Entry 7JR1 (X-ray diffraction, 2.05 A resolution); this record covers chains A and G.

# Chain A
Name: Cationic trypsin
Organism: Bos taurus
Notes: EC 3.4.21.4
UniProtKB: P00760 (TRY1_BOVIN); the construct lacks a stretch of the UniProt sequence and is renumbered around it, so the offset changes along the chain: 16-34 = UniProt 24-42; 37-67 = UniProt 43-73; 69-125 = UniProt 74-130; 127-130 = UniProt 131-134; 6 more segments
Amino-acid sequence (223 residues; row label = number of the first residue in the row; note: 10 numbers in that range are skipped by the numbering (no residue carries them; nothing is unmodelled there)):
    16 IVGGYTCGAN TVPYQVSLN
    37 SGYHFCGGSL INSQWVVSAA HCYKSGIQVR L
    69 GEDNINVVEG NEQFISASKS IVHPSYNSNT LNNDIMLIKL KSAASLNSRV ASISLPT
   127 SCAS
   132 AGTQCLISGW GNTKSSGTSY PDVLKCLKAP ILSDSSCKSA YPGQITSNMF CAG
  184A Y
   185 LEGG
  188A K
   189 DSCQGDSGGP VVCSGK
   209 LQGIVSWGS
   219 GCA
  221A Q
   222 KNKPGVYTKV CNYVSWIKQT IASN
Disulfides: Cys22-Cys157, Cys42-Cys58, Cys128-Cys232, Cys136-Cys201, Cys168-Cys182, Cys191-Cys220
Curated features (UniProtKB/Swiss-Prot):
  - active site (Charge relay system): His57, Asp102, Ser195
  - binding site (Ca(2+)): Glu70, Asn72, Val75, Glu80
  - binding site (substrate): Asp189, Ser190, Gln192, Gly193, Ser195

# Chain G
Name: Kunitz-type inihibitor
Organism: Bauhinia bauhinioides
UniProtKB: Q6VEQ7 (Q6VEQ7_BAUBA); residues 1-163 here correspond to UniProt positions 19-181 (UniProt number = residue number + 18)
Amino-acid sequence (164 residues; numbered 0 to 163; the number before each row is that of its first residue; numbering starts at 0):
     0 GSSVVVDTNG QPVSNGADAY YLVPVSHGHA GLALAKIGNE AEPRAVVLDP HHRPGLPVRF
    60 ESPLFINIIK ESYFLNIKFG PSSSDSGVWD VIQQDPIGLA VKVTDTKSLL GPFKVEKEGE
   120 GYKIVYYPER GQTGLDIGLV HRNDKYYLAV KDGEPCVFKI RKAT
Unresolved in the structure: 0
Construct notes: expression tag (0); engineered mutation Phe64 (Arg82 in Q6VEQ7)

# How chain A and chain G interact
Contacting residue pairs (47):
  Tyr39(A) with Pro11(G); Ile67(G), hydrophobic
  Phe41(A) with Ile65(G)
  Cys42(A) with Ile65(G), hydrophobic
  His57(A) with Leu63(G); Lys69(G), hydrogen bond (backbone-side chain); Tyr72(G), hydrogen bond (backbone-side chain)
  Cys58(A) with Lys69(G)
  Tyr59(A) with Lys69(G), hydrogen bond (backbone-side chain)
  Lys60(A) with Val3(G)
  Asn97(A) with Phe73(G); Arg129(G), hydrogen bond (backbone-side chain); Gly130(G)
  Leu99(A) with Leu63(G), hydrophobic
  Ser146(A) with Ser82(G)
  Ser147(A) with Ser82(G)
  Thr149(A) with Ala16(G)
  Tyr151(A) with Ala16(G); Asn66(G), hydrogen bond
  Gln175(A) with Leu108(G); Leu109(G); Arg129(G), hydrogen bond
  Asp189(A) with Phe64(G)
  Ser190(A) with Phe64(G)
  Cys191(A) with Phe64(G)
  Gln192(A) with Asn14(G); Pro62(G); Leu63(G), hydrogen bond (side chain-backbone); Phe64(G); Ile65(G)
  Gly193(A) with Phe64(G), hydrogen bond (backbone-backbone); Ile65(G); Asn66(G)
  Asp194(A) with Phe64(G), hydrogen bond (backbone-backbone)
  Ser195(A) with Leu63(G); Phe64(G), hydrogen bond (side chain-backbone); Ile65(G), hydrogen bond (side chain-backbone)
  Val213(A) with Phe64(G), hydrophobic
  Ser214(A) with Leu63(G); Phe64(G), hydrogen bond (backbone-backbone)
  Trp215(A) with Pro62(G); Leu63(G), hydrophobic; Phe64(G); Leu108(G), hydrophobic
  Gly216(A) with Pro62(G), hydrogen bond (backbone-backbone); Phe64(G)
  Gly219(A) with Phe64(G)
Also at the interface, not in a pair above, chain A (32 interface residues in all): Ser96, Gly148, Tyr172, Ser217, Cys220, Gly226
Also at the interface, not in a pair above, chain G (19 interface residues in all): Ser61

# Summary
The interface between chain A and chain G involves 32 residues on one side and 19 on the other, with 13
hydrogen bonds. Among the polar pairs are His57(A)-Lys69(G), His57(A)-Tyr72(G) and Tyr59(A)-Lys69(G).
Chain A is Cationic trypsin (Bos taurus) and chain G is Kunitz-type inihibitor (Bauhinia bauhinioides); the
structure, Crystal structure of the R64F mutant of Bauhinia Bauhinioides Kallikrein Inhibitor complexed with
Bovine Trypsin, was determined by X-ray diffraction (same publication as 7JOD, 7JOE, 7JOS, 7JOW, 7JQK, 7JQN
and 4 further entries).
